PDB entry 1K7D | X-ray diffraction, 2.15 A resolution | chains A and B

== Chain A ==
Protein: Penicillin Acylase alpha subunit
Organism: Escherichia coli
Notes: EC 3.5.1.11
UniProtKB: P06875 (PAC_ECOLI); residues 0-208 here correspond to UniProt positions 26-234 (UniProt number = residue number + 26)
Chain sequence (209 residues; each row starts with the number of its first residue; numbering starts at 0):
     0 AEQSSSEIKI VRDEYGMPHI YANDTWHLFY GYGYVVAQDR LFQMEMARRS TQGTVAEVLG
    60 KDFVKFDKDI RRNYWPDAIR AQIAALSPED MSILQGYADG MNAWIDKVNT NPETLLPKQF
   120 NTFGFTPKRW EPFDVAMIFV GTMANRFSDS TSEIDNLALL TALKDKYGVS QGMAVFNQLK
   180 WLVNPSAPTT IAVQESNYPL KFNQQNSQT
Disordered / not traced: 0-2
Swiss-Prot annotation at these positions:
  - binding site (Ca(2+)): E152
Metal / ion sites: Ca2+: E152 (shared with D73(B), V75(B), D76(B), P205(B) of chain B)

== Chain B ==
Protein: penicillin Acylase beta subunit
Organism: Escherichia coli
Notes: EC 3.5.1.11
UniProtKB: P06875 (PAC_ECOLI); residues 1-557 here correspond to UniProt positions 290-846 (UniProt number = residue number + 289)
Chain sequence (557 residues; row label = number of the first residue in the row):
     1 SNMWVIGKSK AQDAKAIMVN GPQFGWYAPA YTYGIGLHGA GYDVTGNTPF AYPGLVFGHN
    61 GVISWGSTAG FGDDVDIFAE RLSAEKPGYY LHNGKWVKML SREETITVKN GQAETFTVWR
   121 TVHGNILQTD QTTQTAYAKS RAWDGKEVAS LLAWTHQMKA KNWQEWTQQA AKQALTINWY
   181 YADVNGNIGY VHTGAYPDRQ SGHDPRLPVP GTGKWDWKGL LPFEMNPKVY NPQSGYIANW
   241 NNSPQKDYPA SDLFAFLWGG ADRVTEIDRL LEQKPRLTAD QAWDVIRQTS RQDLNLRLFL
   301 PTLQAATSGL TQSDPRRQLV ETLTRWDGIN LLNDDGKTWQ QPGSAILNVW LTSMLKRTVV
   361 AAVPMPFDKW YSASGYETTQ DGPTGSLNIS VGAKILYEAV QGDKSPIPQA VDLFAGKPQQ
   421 EVVLAALEDT WETLSKRYGN NVSNWKTPAM ALTFRANNFF GVPQAAAEET RHQAEYQNRG
   481 TENDMIVFSP TTSDRPVLAW DVVAPGQSGF IAPDGTVDKH YEDQLKMYEN FGRKSLWLTK
   541 QDVEAHKESQ EVLHVQR
Swiss-Prot annotation at these positions:
  - active site: S1 (Nucleophile)
  - binding site (Ca(2+)): D73, V75, D76, P205, D252
Metal / ion sites: Ca2+: D73, V75, D76, P205, D252 (shared with E152(A) of chain A)
Small-molecule neighbours: r-2-phenyl-proprionic acid (GRO): S1, P22, Q23, F24, S67, T68, A69, F71, I177, N241

== Interface between chain A and chain B ==
Contacting residue pairs - 337 pairs, chain A then chain B:
  S4(A) - Q556(B)  hydrogen bond (backbone-side chain)
  S5(A) - L553(B)
  S5(A) - H554(B)
  S5(A) - V555(B)  hydrogen bond (backbone-backbone)
  S5(A) - Q556(B)
  E6(A) - V552(B)
  E6(A) - L553(B)
  I7(A) - E551(B)
  I7(A) - V552(B)
  I7(A) - L553(B)  hydrogen bond (backbone-backbone)
  K8(A) - E551(B)
  I9(A) - Q550(B)
  I9(A) - E551(B)  hydrogen bond (backbone-backbone)
  V10(A) - V543(B)  hydrophobic
  V10(A) - K547(B)
  V10(A) - S549(B)
  R11(A) - K547(B)
  R11(A) - E548(B)  hydrogen bond (backbone-backbone)
  R11(A) - S549(B)  hydrogen bond (backbone-backbone)
  D12(A) - W537(B)
  D12(A) - H546(B)
  D12(A) - E548(B)
  E13(A) - H520(B)
  E13(A) - H546(B)  hydrogen bond (backbone-backbone)
  Y14(A) - Q507(B)
  Y14(A) - H520(B)  hydrogen bond (backbone-side chain)
  Y14(A) - D523(B)
  Y14(A) - M527(B)
  Y14(A) - K534(B)
  G15(A) - Q507(B)
  G15(A) - H520(B)
  M16(A) - G34(B)
  M16(A) - I35(B)
  M16(A) - G36(B)
  M16(A) - T45(B)
  M16(A) - G46(B)
  M16(A) - L536(B)  hydrophobic
  P17(A) - Y33(B)
  P17(A) - G34(B)
  P17(A) - I35(B)
  P17(A) - G36(B)  hydrogen bond (backbone-backbone)
  P17(A) - Q507(B)
  H18(A) - G36(B)
  H18(A) - H38(B)  hydrogen bond
  H18(A) - T45(B)
  H18(A) - W537(B)
  H18(A) - V543(B)
  I19(A) - I35(B)  hydrophobic
  I19(A) - G36(B)  hydrogen bond (backbone-backbone)
  I19(A) - L37(B)
  I19(A) - H38(B)  hydrogen bond (backbone-backbone)
  Y20(A) - H38(B)
  Y20(A) - K540(B)
  Y20(A) - V543(B)
  A21(A) - H38(B)  hydrogen bond (backbone-backbone)
  A21(A) - G39(B)
  A21(A) - A40(B)
  N22(A) - A40(B)  hydrogen bond (backbone-backbone)
  D23(A) - A40(B)
  T24(A) - A40(B)
  W25(A) - R557(B)
  H26(A) - V555(B)  hydrogen bond (side chain-backbone)
  H26(A) - Q556(B)
  L27(A) - H38(B)
  L27(A) - G39(B)
  L27(A) - Y42(B)  hydrophobic
  F28(A) - P53(B)
  F28(A) - T155(B)
  Y29(A) - V555(B)
  Y31(A) - Y33(B)  hydrophobic
  Y31(A) - I35(B)
  Y31(A) - L37(B)  hydrophobic
  Y31(A) - T48(B)
  Y31(A) - A51(B)  hydrogen bond (side chain-backbone)
  Y31(A) - Y52(B)  hydrogen bond (side chain-backbone)
  Y31(A) - P53(B)
  Y33(A) - E551(B)  hydrogen bond
  Y33(A) - L553(B)  hydrophobic
  V34(A) - Y33(B)  hydrogen bond (backbone-side chain)
  V35(A) - Y33(B)
  V35(A) - A51(B)  hydrophobic
  Q37(A) - E551(B)
  D38(A) - Y33(B)  hydrogen bond
  D38(A) - Q507(B)  hydrogen bond
  D38(A) - S508(B)
  D38(A) - G509(B)  hydrogen bond (backbone-backbone)
  D38(A) - F510(B)
  R39(A) - A30(B)  hydrogen bond (side chain-backbone)
  R39(A) - T32(B)  hydrogen bond (side chain-backbone)
  R39(A) - Y33(B)
  R39(A) - G506(B)  hydrogen bond (side chain-backbone)
  R39(A) - Q507(B)  hydrogen bond (side chain-backbone)
  R39(A) - G509(B)
  F41(A) - Q464(B)
  F41(A) - A465(B)
  Q42(A) - P29(B)  hydrogen bond (side chain-backbone)
  Q42(A) - A30(B)  hydrogen bond (side chain-backbone)
  Q42(A) - Q464(B)  hydrogen bond
  M43(A) - F50(B)
  M45(A) - V462(B)  hydrophobic
  M45(A) - P463(B)
  A46(A) - F50(B)  hydrophobic
  S49(A) - N458(B)  hydrogen bond
  S49(A) - F460(B)
  S49(A) - V462(B)
  T50(A) - F460(B)
  V54(A) - V462(B)  hydrophobic
  A55(A) - T107(B)
  A55(A) - V108(B)
  A55(A) - K109(B)  hydrogen bond (backbone-backbone)
  E56(A) - T107(B)  hydrogen bond (backbone-backbone)
  E56(A) - K109(B)
  V57(A) - K109(B)
  L58(A) - P463(B)
  G59(A) - V108(B)
  G59(A) - K109(B)
  K60(A) - V108(B)
  F62(A) - G461(B)
  V63(A) - V108(B)  hydrophobic
  V63(A) - E114(B)
  F65(A) - F460(B)  hydrophobic
  D66(A) - I106(B)
  K67(A) - I106(B)
  K67(A) - F116(B)
  I69(A) - F460(B)  hydrophobic
  R70(A) - R102(B)  hydrogen bond (backbone-side chain)
  R70(A) - E104(B)  salt bridge
  R70(A) - T105(B)  hydrogen bond (side chain-backbone)
  R71(A) - F116(B)
  R71(A) - N125(B)
  R71(A) - Q128(B)  hydrogen bond
  N72(A) - N125(B)
  N72(A) - K139(B)  hydrogen bond
  N72(A) - R141(B)  hydrogen bond (backbone-side chain)
  Y73(A) - R102(B)  hydrogen bond (backbone-side chain)
  Y73(A) - N125(B)
  W74(A) - L100(B)  hydrophobic
  W74(A) - S101(B)
  W74(A) - R102(B)
  W74(A) - V118(B)
  W74(A) - R120(B)
  W74(A) - N125(B)
  P75(A) - R102(B)
  I78(A) - E147(B)
  Q81(A) - G145(B)
  Q81(A) - K146(B)
  Q81(A) - E147(B)  hydrogen bond
  Q81(A) - V148(B)  hydrogen bond (side chain-backbone)
  D89(A) - L152(B)
  D89(A) - H156(B)  salt bridge
  S91(A) - R557(B)  hydrogen bond
  I92(A) - P53(B)  hydrophobic
  I92(A) - L152(B)  hydrophobic
  Q94(A) - R557(B)
  Y96(A) - A51(B)  hydrogen bond (side chain-backbone)
  P111(A) - P513(B)
  E112(A) - P513(B)
  T113(A) - P513(B)
  L114(A) - F510(B)
  L115(A) - P513(B)
  P116(A) - I511(B)
  K117(A) - I511(B)  hydrogen bond (backbone-backbone)
  K117(A) - A512(B)
  Q118(A) - E469(B)  hydrogen bond
  Q118(A) - G509(B)
  Q118(A) - I511(B)
  F122(A) - P463(B)  hydrophobic
  I137(A) - F50(B)  hydrophobic
  F138(A) - Y52(B)  hydrophobic
  F138(A) - E147(B)
  F138(A) - L151(B)  hydrophobic
  F138(A) - W154(B)  hydrophobic
  F138(A) - L175(B)  hydrophobic
  V139(A) - E147(B)
  G140(A) - F459(B)
  G140(A) - F460(B)
  T141(A) - Y31(B)
  T141(A) - F50(B)
  T141(A) - Y52(B)  hydrogen bond
  T141(A) - F459(B)
  M142(A) - Y52(B)
  M142(A) - W154(B)  hydrophobic
  M142(A) - L175(B)  hydrophobic
  A143(A) - W143(B)
  A143(A) - L175(B)  hydrophobic
  N144(A) - R141(B)
  N144(A) - W143(B)
  R145(A) - F24(B)  hydrogen bond (side chain-backbone)
  R145(A) - Y27(B)
  R145(A) - Y31(B)  hydrogen bond
  R145(A) - F459(B)
  F146(A) - F24(B)  hydrophobic
  F146(A) - Y31(B)
  S147(A) - D74(B)  hydrogen bond
  S147(A) - V75(B)
  S147(A) - W143(B)  hydrogen bond (backbone-side chain)
  S147(A) - L175(B)
  S147(A) - T176(B)  hydrogen bond (side chain-backbone)
  D148(A) - K139(B)  salt bridge
  D148(A) - R141(B)  salt bridge
  S149(A) - V75(B)
  S149(A) - L253(B)
  T150(A) - V75(B)
  T150(A) - I77(B)
  T150(A) - D252(B)  hydrogen bond
  T150(A) - L253(B)
  S151(A) - D252(B)  hydrogen bond (backbone-side chain)
  S151(A) - L253(B)
  S151(A) - F254(B)  hydrogen bond (side chain-backbone)
  E152(A) - V75(B)
  E152(A) - D76(B)
  E152(A) - I77(B)  hydrogen bond (side chain-backbone)
  E152(A) - P205(B)
  E152(A) - R206(B)
  E152(A) - L207(B)
  E152(A) - P208(B)
  E152(A) - D252(B)
  I153(A) - I77(B)  hydrophobic
  I153(A) - L127(B)  hydrophobic
  I153(A) - D130(B)
  I153(A) - Y137(B)  hydrophobic
  D154(A) - F254(B)
  D154(A) - W370(B)
  N155(A) - R206(B)  hydrogen bond (side chain-backbone)
  N155(A) - L207(B)
  N155(A) - D252(B)  hydrogen bond (side chain-backbone)
  N155(A) - F254(B)
  L156(A) - L207(B)
  L156(A) - P208(B)
  A157(A) - F367(B)
  L158(A) - V363(B)  hydrophobic
  L158(A) - F367(B)  hydrophobic
  L158(A) - W370(B)  hydrophobic
  L158(A) - Y371(B)
  L159(A) - L207(B)  hydrophobic
  A161(A) - P364(B)
  A161(A) - F367(B)  hydrophobic
  L162(A) - P364(B)
  K165(A) - A362(B)
  Y166(A) - A362(B)  hydrogen bond (side chain-backbone)
  Y166(A) - V411(B)  hydrophobic
  Q170(A) - A410(B)  hydrogen bond (side chain-backbone)
  M172(A) - R206(B)
  A173(A) - A410(B)
  V174(A) - A410(B)  hydrophobic
  V174(A) - V411(B)  hydrophobic
  F175(A) - R206(B)
  N176(A) - R206(B)  hydrogen bond
  Q177(A) - P408(B)
  Q177(A) - Q409(B)  hydrogen bond
  Q177(A) - A410(B)  hydrogen bond (side chain-backbone)
  Q177(A) - V411(B)  hydrogen bond (side chain-backbone)
  Q177(A) - L413(B)
  L178(A) - L257(B)
  L178(A) - V363(B)  hydrophobic
  L178(A) - I395(B)
  K179(A) - R206(B)  hydrogen bond (backbone-side chain)
  K179(A) - S251(B)  hydrogen bond (side chain-backbone)
  K179(A) - D252(B)
  K179(A) - L253(B)  hydrogen bond (side chain-backbone)
  K179(A) - F256(B)  hydrogen bond (side chain-backbone)
  K179(A) - L257(B)
  W180(A) - L257(B)  hydrophobic
  W180(A) - W258(B)  hydrogen bond (side chain-backbone)
  W180(A) - G259(B)
  W180(A) - E398(B)
  W180(A) - I407(B)  hydrophobic
  L181(A) - R206(B)
  L181(A) - P249(B)
  V182(A) - D247(B)
  V182(A) - Y248(B)
  V182(A) - P249(B)  hydrophobic
  N183(A) - W258(B)
  N183(A) - G259(B)
  N183(A) - G260(B)
  N183(A) - E398(B)  hydrogen bond
  N183(A) - P406(B)
  N183(A) - I407(B)
  P184(A) - P406(B)  hydrophobic
  S185(A) - G260(B)  hydrogen bond (side chain-backbone)
  S185(A) - P406(B)
  A186(A) - W258(B)
  A186(A) - G259(B)
  P187(A) - N242(B)  hydrogen bond (backbone-side chain)
  P187(A) - S243(B)
  P187(A) - G259(B)
  P187(A) - D262(B)
  P187(A) - V264(B)  hydrophobic
  P187(A) - T265(B)
  T188(A) - N242(B)
  T188(A) - S243(B)
  T188(A) - Q245(B)
  T188(A) - K246(B)
  T189(A) - Y190(B)
  T189(A) - I237(B)
  T189(A) - A238(B)  hydrogen bond (side chain-backbone)
  T189(A) - N239(B)  hydrogen bond
  T189(A) - N242(B)  hydrogen bond
  T189(A) - S243(B)  hydrogen bond (backbone-backbone)
  T189(A) - P244(B)  hydrogen bond (backbone-backbone)
  I190(A) - Y190(B)  hydrophobic
  I190(A) - K228(B)
  I190(A) - P244(B)  hydrogen bond (backbone-backbone)
  Q193(A) - Q233(B)
  E194(A) - V229(B)
  E194(A) - P232(B)
  E194(A) - Q233(B)  hydrogen bond (side chain-backbone)
  S195(A) - Q245(B)  hydrogen bond
  N196(A) - Q245(B)
  N196(A) - K246(B)
  N196(A) - D247(B)
  Y197(A) - L221(B)
  Y197(A) - M225(B)
  Y197(A) - Q245(B)
  Y197(A) - K246(B)  hydrogen bond (backbone-backbone)
  Y197(A) - D247(B)
  Y197(A) - Y248(B)  hydrophobic
  P198(A) - M225(B)  hydrophobic
  L199(A) - L221(B)  hydrophobic
  L199(A) - M225(B)  hydrophobic
  F201(A) - P249(B)  hydrophobic
  N202(A) - D204(B)
  Q203(A) - D204(B)
  Q203(A) - R206(B)
  Q204(A) - D204(B)
  N205(A) - D204(B)  hydrogen bond (backbone-side chain)
  N205(A) - L207(B)
  S206(A) - G202(B)
  S206(A) - W215(B)
  Q207(A) - G202(B)  hydrogen bond (side chain-backbone)
  Q207(A) - H203(B)
  Q207(A) - D204(B)
  Q207(A) - L207(B)
  Q207(A) - P208(B)
  Q207(A) - V209(B)
  Q207(A) - P210(B)
  Q207(A) - W215(B)
Other interface residues (no listed pair), chain A (143 interface residues in all): I82, L85, K106, N120, V134, A135, V192
Other interface residues (no listed pair), chain B (163 interface residues in all): W119, A149, S150, I177, R199, P227, A250, K394, A466, V503, G515, Q524, E544

== In short ==
143 residues of chain A face 163 of chain B across their interface, with 81 hydrogen bonds and 4 salt bridges.
Among the polar pairs are R70(A)-E104(B), D89(A)-H156(B) and D148(A)-K139(B). Bound to chain B:
r-2-phenyl-proprionic acid.
Here chain A is Penicillin Acylase alpha subunit and chain B is penicillin Acylase beta subunit, both from
Escherichia coli. Entry 1K7D (Penicillin Acylase with Phenyl Proprionic Acid) was determined by X-ray
diffraction (same publication as 1JX9, 1K5Q, 1K5S and 1KEC).
